9EV9 - chains C and D of the 5 polymer chains in the assembly; structure by electron microscopy, 2.68 A resolution.

# Chain C (and D)
Name: Neur_chan_LBD domain-containing protein
Source organism: Desulfofustis sp. PB-SRB1
Notes: chain D of this document is another copy of the same molecule, construct and numbering; everything in this record applies to it too
UniProt: V4JF97 (V4JF97_9DELT); residue numbers follow UniProt; this construct covers 1-642
Sequence (642 residues; row label = number of the first residue in the row):
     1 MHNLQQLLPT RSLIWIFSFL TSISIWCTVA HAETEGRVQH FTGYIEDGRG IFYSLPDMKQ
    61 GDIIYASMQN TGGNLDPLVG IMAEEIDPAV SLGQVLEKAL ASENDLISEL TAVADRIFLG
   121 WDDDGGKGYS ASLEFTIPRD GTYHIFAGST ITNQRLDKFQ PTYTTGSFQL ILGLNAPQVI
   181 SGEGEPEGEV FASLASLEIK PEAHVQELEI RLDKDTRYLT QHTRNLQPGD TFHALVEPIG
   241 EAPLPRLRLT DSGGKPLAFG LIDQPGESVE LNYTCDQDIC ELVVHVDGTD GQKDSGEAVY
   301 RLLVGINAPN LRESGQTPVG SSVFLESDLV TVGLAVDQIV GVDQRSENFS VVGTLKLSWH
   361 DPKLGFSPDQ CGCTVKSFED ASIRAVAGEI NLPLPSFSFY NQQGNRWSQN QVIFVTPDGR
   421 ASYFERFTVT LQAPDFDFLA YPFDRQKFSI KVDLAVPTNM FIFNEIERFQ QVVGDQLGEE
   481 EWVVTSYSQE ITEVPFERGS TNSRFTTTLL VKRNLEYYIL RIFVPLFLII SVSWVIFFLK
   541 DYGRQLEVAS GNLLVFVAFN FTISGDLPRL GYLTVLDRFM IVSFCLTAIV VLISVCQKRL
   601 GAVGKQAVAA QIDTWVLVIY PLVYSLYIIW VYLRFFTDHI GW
Unresolved in the structure: 1-201, 638-642 (chain D: 1-36, 638-642)
Residues lining bound ligands: tetradecane (C14): Phe-527, Ile-530, Ser-531, Trp-534, Leu-617, Val-618, Pro-621

# Chain C / chain D interface
Contacting residue pairs - 79 pairs, chain C then chain D:
  Tyr-218(C) / Asp-157(D)
  Tyr-218(C) / Lys-158(D)
  Tyr-218(C) / Phe-159(D)
  Thr-220(C) / Leu-156(D)
  Arg-246(C) / Ser-102(D)  hydrogen bond (side chain-backbone)
  Arg-246(C) / Glu-103(D)
  Arg-248(C) / Phe-159(D)
  Asp-251(C) / Tyr-129(D)  hydrogen bond
  Ser-252(C) / Gly-372(D)
  Ser-252(C) / Thr-374(D)
  Gly-253(C) / Gln-154(D)
  Gly-253(C) / Pro-368(D)
  Gly-254(C) / Asn-153(D)
  Lys-255(C) / Asp-76(D)  salt bridge
  Lys-255(C) / Asp-124(D)  salt bridge
  Lys-255(C) / Tyr-129(D)
  Lys-255(C) / Thr-152(D)
  Lys-255(C) / Asn-153(D)
  Leu-257(C) / Ile-107(D)
  Phe-259(C) / Glu-103(D)
  Phe-259(C) / Asp-105(D)
  His-285(C) / Leu-156(D)
  Arg-345(C) / Glu-481(D)  salt bridge
  Ser-346(C) / Gln-338(D)
  Ser-346(C) / Val-340(D)
  Glu-347(C) / Gln-338(D)
  Arg-384(C) / Asp-380(D)  salt bridge
  Phe-399(C) / Gln-409(D)
  Tyr-400(C) / Gln-409(D)  hydrogen bond (backbone-side chain)
  Tyr-400(C) / Arg-426(D)  hydrogen bond
  Gln-402(C) / Trp-407(D)  hydrogen bond (backbone-side chain)
  Gln-402(C) / Gln-409(D)
  Gln-403(C) / Thr-428(D)
  Gly-404(C) / Trp-407(D)
  Asn-405(C) / Trp-407(D)
  Gln-432(C) / Thr-428(D)
  Pro-434(C) / Gln-338(D)
  Pro-434(C) / Gln-476(D)
  Pro-434(C) / Leu-477(D)
  Asp-435(C) / Gln-476(D)
  Asp-435(C) / Leu-477(D)
  Phe-436(C) / Leu-477(D)
  Asp-437(C) / Gly-478(D)
  Glu-497(C) / Phe-424(D)
  Arg-498(C) / Phe-414(D)
  Gly-543(C) / Arg-544(D)  hydrogen bond (backbone-side chain)
  Leu-546(C) / Val-548(D)  hydrophobic
  Glu-547(C) / Arg-544(D)  salt bridge
  Glu-547(C) / Glu-547(D)
  Leu-554(C) / Leu-554(D)  hydrophobic
  Leu-554(C) / Val-555(D)  hydrophobic
  Leu-554(C) / Ala-558(D)  hydrophobic
  Val-557(C) / Ala-558(D)  hydrophobic
  Val-557(C) / Phe-559(D)
  Val-557(C) / Thr-562(D)
  Asn-560(C) / Thr-562(D)
  Phe-561(C) / Phe-561(D)  hydrophobic
  Phe-561(C) / Thr-562(D)
  Leu-567(C) / Arg-521(D)
  Arg-569(C) / Asp-566(D)
  Leu-570(C) / Glu-481(D)
  Gly-571(C) / Glu-481(D)
  Gly-571(C) / Asn-514(D)
  Gly-571(C) / Tyr-517(D)
  Tyr-572(C) / Glu-479(D)
  Tyr-572(C) / Tyr-517(D)
  Leu-573(C) / Glu-516(D)
  Leu-573(C) / Tyr-517(D)  hydrophobic
  Leu-573(C) / Leu-520(D)  hydrophobic
  Arg-578(C) / Glu-516(D)  salt bridge
  Ile-581(C) / Leu-520(D)
  Phe-584(C) / Pro-525(D)  hydrophobic
  Cys-585(C) / Val-524(D)  hydrophobic
  Cys-585(C) / Leu-528(D)  hydrophobic
  Leu-592(C) / Val-532(D)  hydrophobic
  Leu-592(C) / Val-535(D)  hydrophobic
  Lys-598(C) / Leu-539(D)
  Arg-599(C) / Phe-538(D)
  Arg-599(C) / Lys-540(D)
Interface residues without a listed pair, chain C (60 interface residues in all): His-222, Thr-250, Pro-256, Val-283, Leu-439, Arg-544, Leu-553, Asp-577, Ala-588, Val-591, Val-595
Interface residues without a listed pair, chain D (65 interface residues in all): Asp-123, Arg-155, Val-352, Cys-373, Val-375, Glu-379, Thr-416, Glu-480, Ile-529, Ser-531, Gly-565

# Overview
60 residues of chain C face 65 of chain D across their interface; the contacts include 6 hydrogen bonds and 6
salt bridges. Polar contacts include Lys-255(C)/Asp-76(D), Lys-255(C)/Asp-124(D) and Arg-345(C)/Glu-481(D).
Ligands of chain C: tetradecane.
Both chains are Neur_chan_LBD domain-containing protein (Desulfofustis sp. PB-SRB1). Entry 9EV9 (Non-uniform
refinement of the CryoEM structure of DeCLIC nanodisc with 10mM EDTA in asym state) was determined by electron
microscopy, deposited together with 9EV1, 9EV7, 9EV8, 9EVA and 9EVB.
